1G65 - chains F and G of the 30 polymer chains in the assembly; structure by X-ray diffraction, 2.25 A resolution.

== Chain F ==
Protein: Proteasome component C1
Organism: Saccharomyces cerevisiae
Notes: EC 3.4.25.1
UniProt: P21242 (PSA3_YEAST); the construct lacks a stretch of the UniProt sequence and is renumbered around it, so the offset changes along the chain: 5-180 = UniProt 5-180; 184-199 = UniProt 187-202; 201-206 = UniProt 203-208; 207-218 = UniProt 211-222; 1 more segments
Amino-acid sequence (244 residues; row label = number of the first residue in the row; note: 4 numbers in that range are skipped by the numbering (no residue carries them; nothing is unmodelled there); a row labelled like 180A-180F holds insertion residues (180A, then the next letters in order)):
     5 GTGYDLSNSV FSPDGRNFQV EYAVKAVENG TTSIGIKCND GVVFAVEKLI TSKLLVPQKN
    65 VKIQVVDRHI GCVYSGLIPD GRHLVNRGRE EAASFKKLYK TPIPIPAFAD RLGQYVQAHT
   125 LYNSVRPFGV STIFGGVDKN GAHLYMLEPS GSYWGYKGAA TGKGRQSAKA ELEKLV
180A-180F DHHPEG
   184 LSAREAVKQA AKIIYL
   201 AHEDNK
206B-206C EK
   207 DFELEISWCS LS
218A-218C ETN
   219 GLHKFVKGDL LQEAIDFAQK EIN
Ion coordination: Mg2+ near Asn127 (its only coordinating residue here)

== Chain G ==
Protein: Proteasome component C7-alpha
Organism: Saccharomyces cerevisiae
Notes: EC 3.4.25.1
UniProt: P21243 (PSA6_YEAST); the construct lacks a stretch of the UniProt sequence and is renumbered around it, so the offset changes along the chain: 6-34 = UniProt 10-38; 35-143 = UniProt 40-148; 144-179 = UniProt 150-185; 186-218 = UniProt 199-231; 1 more segments
Amino-acid sequence (243 residues; each row starts with the number of its first residue; note: 6 numbers in that range are skipped by the numbering (no residue carries them; nothing is unmodelled there); a row labelled like 179A-179E holds insertion residues (179A, then the next letters in order)):
     6 AGYDRHITIF SPEGRLYQVE YAFKATNQT
   34A N
    35 INSLAVRGKD CTVVISQKKV PDKLLDPTTV SYIFCISRTI GMVVNGPIPD ARNAALRAKA
    95 EAAEFRYKYG YDMPCDVLAK RMANLSQIYT QRAYMRPLGV ILTFVSVDE
  143A E
   144 LGPSIYKTDP AGYYVGYKAT ATGPKQQEIT TNLENH
179A-179E FKKSK
180A-180D IDHI
   184 N
184G-184H EE
  184M S
   186 WEKVVEFAIT HMIDALGTEF SKNDLEVGVA TKD
   220 KFFTLSAENI EERLVAIAEQ D
Ion coordination: Mg2+: Thr13, Tyr123, Arg126, Met129

== Interface between chain F and chain G ==
Pairs across the interface - 61 pairs, chain F then chain G:
  Thr6(F) with His11(G)
  Gly7(F) with His11(G)
  Tyr8(F) with Arg10(G); His11(G); Tyr26(G), hydrogen bond
  Ser13(F) with Arg130(G)
  Val14(F) with His11(G); Gln23(G)
  Phe15(F) with Gln23(G), hydrogen bond (backbone-side chain); Tyr26(G); Ala27(G), hydrophobic; Arg130(G); Pro131(G); Gly133(G)
  Ser16(F) with Tyr26(G)
  Pro17(F) with Tyr26(G), hydrophobic
  Gly19(F) with Tyr26(G); Ala30(G); Gln33(G)
  Lys41(F) with Asp60(G), salt bridge
  Gln118(F) with Arg86(G), hydrogen bond (side chain-backbone); Asn87(G); Leu90(G)
  Gln121(F) with Pro83(G); Asp84(G); Asn87(G), hydrogen bond; Arg130(G); Leu132(G)
  Thr124(F) with Arg130(G), hydrogen bond (backbone-side chain)
  Leu125(F) with Asn87(G); Tyr128(G); Arg130(G); Leu132(G), hydrophobic
  Tyr126(F) with Tyr128(G); Met129(G), hydrophobic
  Ser154(F) with Pro83(G)
  Gly155(F) with Pro83(G)
  Ser156(F) with Ile82(G); Pro83(G)
  Tyr157(F) with Arg86(G), hydrogen bond (backbone-side chain)
  Trp158(F) with Leu59(G), hydrophobic; Thr63(G); Val64(G), hydrophobic; Ser65(G); Tyr66(G); Ile82(G), hydrophobic; Arg86(G)
  Gly159(F) with Leu59(G); Asp60(G), hydrogen bond (backbone-backbone); Thr63(G), hydrogen bond (backbone-side chain)
  Tyr160(F) with Leu58(G); Leu59(G)
  Lys161(F) with Lys57(G); Leu58(G), hydrogen bond (backbone-backbone); Leu59(G)
  Gly162(F) with Leu58(G)
  Leu176(F) with Leu58(G), hydrophobic
  Glu177(F) with Lys57(G); Leu58(G)
  Val180(F) with Leu58(G), hydrophobic
  Asp180A(F) with Lys57(G), salt bridge
Other interface residues (no listed pair), chain F (30 interface residues in all): Asp114, Lys173
Other interface residues (no listed pair), chain G (28 interface residues in all): Pro61

== Overview ==
Chain F and chain G form an interface of 30 and 28 residues respectively, with 9 hydrogen bonds and 2 salt
bridges. Polar contacts include Lys41(F)-Asp60(G), Asp180A(F)-Lys57(G) and Tyr8(F)-Tyr26(G). The Mg2+ site is
built by Thr13(G), Tyr123(G), Arg126(G) and Met129(G).
Chain F is Proteasome component C1 and chain G is Proteasome component C7-alpha, both from Saccharomyces
cerevisiae; the structure, Crystal structure of epoxomicin:20s proteasome reveals a molecular basis for
selectivity of alpha,beta-epoxyketone proteasome inhibitors, was determined by X-ray diffraction.
